6D2O - chain A; structure by X-ray diffraction, 1.90 A resolution.

# Chain A
Protein: Carbonic anhydrase
Source organism: Pseudomonas aeruginosa
Notes: EC 4.2.1.1
UniProtKB: A0A1G5JF57 (A0A1G5JF57_ACIBA); residues 4-211 here = UniProt positions 4-211
Chain sequence (209 residues; row label = number of the first residue in the row):
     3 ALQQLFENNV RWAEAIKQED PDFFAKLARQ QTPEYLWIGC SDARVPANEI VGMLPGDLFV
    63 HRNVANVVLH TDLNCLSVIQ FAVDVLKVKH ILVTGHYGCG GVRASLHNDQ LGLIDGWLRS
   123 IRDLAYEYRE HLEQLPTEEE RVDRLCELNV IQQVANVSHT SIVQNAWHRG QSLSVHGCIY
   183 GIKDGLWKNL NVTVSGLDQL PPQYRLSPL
Differences from the reference sequence: expression tag (3)
Bound ions: Zn2+: Cys42, His98, Cys101
Small-molecule neighbours: 4-methylimidazole (4MZ): Cys42, Asp44, Val66, Ala67, His98, Gly100, Cys101, Gly102, Gly103

# Summary
Bound to chain A: 4-methylimidazole. Cys42, His98 and Cys101 coordinate Zn2+.
Chain A is Carbonic anhydrase (Pseudomonas aeruginosa); the structure, Beta Carbonic anhydrase in complex with
4-methylimidazole, was determined by X-ray diffraction (same publication as 6D2J, 6D2M and 6D2N).
